PDB entry 1MT1 | X-ray diffraction, 2.20 A resolution | chains C and E of the 6 polymer chains in the assembly

Chain C (and E):
Name: Pyruvoyl-dependent arginine decarboxylase beta chain
Source organism: Methanocaldococcus jannaschii
Notes: EC 4.1.1.19; chain E of this document is another copy of the same molecule, construct and numbering; everything in this record applies to it too
UniProt: Q57764 (PDAD_METJA); numbering as in UniProt (aligned over 1-52)
Chain sequence (52 residues; each row starts with the number of its first residue):
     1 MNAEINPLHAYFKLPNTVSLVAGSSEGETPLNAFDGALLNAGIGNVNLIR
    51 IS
Disordered / not traced: 1-4 (chain E: 1-2)
Differences from the reference sequence: modified residue (1)
Modified residues: Mse1 (selenomethionine)
Ligand contacts: agmatine (AG2): Leu31, Phe34, Asp35, Leu38, Gly44, Val46, Asn47, Leu48
From the paper describing this entry:
  - binding site for agmatine: Asp35, Gly44, Val46, Ser52
  - catalytic residues: Ser52 (proposed by the authors, not directly observed)

Chain C / chain E interface:
Pairs across the interface (22; chain C residue first):
  Tyr11(C) - His9(E)  hydrogen bond (backbone-side chain)
  Phe12(C) - Glu4(E)
  Phe12(C) - Ile5(E)
  Phe12(C) - Asn6(E)  hydrogen bond (backbone-backbone)
  Phe12(C) - His9(E)
  Phe12(C) - Ala10(E)
  Phe12(C) - Phe12(E)  hydrophobic
  Lys13(C) - Glu4(E)
  Lys13(C) - Asn6(E)
  Leu14(C) - Glu4(E)  hydrogen bond (backbone-side chain)
  Leu14(C) - Ile5(E)
  Ile49(C) - Leu8(E)  hydrophobic
  Ile49(C) - Ile49(E)  hydrophobic
  Arg50(C) - Leu48(E)
  Ile51(C) - Asn47(E)
  Ile51(C) - Leu48(E)
  Ile51(C) - Ile49(E)  hydrophobic
  Ser52(C) - Phe34(E)
  Ser52(C) - Leu38(E)
  Ser52(C) - Val46(E)
  Ser52(C) - Asn47(E)
  Ser52(C) - Leu48(E)  hydrogen bond (backbone-backbone)
Interface residues without a listed pair, chain C (9 interface residues in all): Pro15
Interface residues without a listed pair, chain E (14 interface residues in all): Arg50

Overview:
9 residues of chain C face 14 of chain E across their interface, with 4 hydrogen bonds. Polar contacts include
Tyr11(C)-His9(E), Leu14(C)-Glu4(E) and Ser52(C)-Leu48(E). Chain C binds agmatine. The paper reports the
catalytic residue Ser52(C); a binding site for agmatine at Asp35(C), Gly44(C) and Val46(C) among others.
Both chains are Pyruvoyl-dependent arginine decarboxylase beta chain (Methanocaldococcus jannaschii). Entry
1MT1 (The Crystal Structure of Pyruvoyl-dependent Arginine Decarboxylase from Methanococcus jannaschii) was
determined by X-ray diffraction together with 1N13 and 1N2M from the same study.
